Entry 5HBV (X-ray diffraction, 2.70 A resolution); this record covers chains B and C of the 4 polymer chains in the assembly.

[Chain B]
Molecule: Acetylcholine receptor subunit alpha 1
From: Mus musculus
UniProt: P04756 (ACHA_MOUSE); residues 2-211 here correspond to UniProt positions 22-231 (UniProt number = residue number + 20)
Chain sequence (212 residues; each row starts with the number of its first residue; numbering starts at 0):
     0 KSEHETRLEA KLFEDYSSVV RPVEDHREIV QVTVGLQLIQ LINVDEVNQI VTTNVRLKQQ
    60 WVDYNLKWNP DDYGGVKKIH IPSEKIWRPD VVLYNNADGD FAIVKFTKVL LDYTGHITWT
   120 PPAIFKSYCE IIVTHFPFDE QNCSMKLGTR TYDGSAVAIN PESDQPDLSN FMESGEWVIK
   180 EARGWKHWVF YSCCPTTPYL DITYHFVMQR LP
Construct notes: expression tag (0-1); engineered mutation E8 (Val28 in P04756), R149 (Trp169 in P04756), A155 (Val175 in P04756)
Disulfide bonds: C128-C142, C192-C193
Covalent attachments: glycan linked to N141
Swiss-Prot annotation at these positions:
  - glycosylation: N141 (N-linked (GlcNAc...) asparagine)

[Chain C]
Molecule: Fab35, Light Chain
From: Rattus norvegicus
Chain sequence (213 residues; row label = number of the first residue in the row):
     1 DIVITQSPSL LSASVGDRVT LTCKGSQNID NYLAWYQQKL GEAPKLLIYK TNSLQTGIPS
    61 RFSGSGSGTD YTLTISSLHS EDLATYYCYQ YINGYTFGTG TKLELKRADA APTVSIFPPS
   121 TEQLATGGAS VVCLMNNFYP RDISVKWKID GTERRDGVLD SVTDQDSKDS TYSMSSTLSL
   181 TKADYESHNL YTCEVVHKTS SSPVVKSFNR NEC
Not modelled in the structure: 212-213
Disulfide bonds: C23-C88, C133-C193

[How chain B and chain C interact]
Pairs across the interface (13; chain B residue first):
  K66(B) - D30(C)  salt bridge
  K66(B) - Y32(C)
  W67(B) - I92(C)
  N68(B) - Y91(C)  hydrogen bond (side chain-backbone)
  N68(B) - I92(C)
  N68(B) - N93(C)
  N68(B) - G94(C)  hydrogen bond (side chain-backbone)
  N68(B) - Y95(C)
  P69(B) - I92(C)
  D70(B) - D1(C)
  D70(B) - G94(C)
  D71(B) - Y95(C)  hydrogen bond
  Y112(B) - N93(C)
Interface residues without a listed pair, chain B (9 interface residues in all): E23, Y63
Interface residues without a listed pair, chain C (9 interface residues in all): K50
Interface features reported in the paper:
  - pairs named by the authors: N68(B)-Y91(C) (hydrogen bond)
  - epitope / paratope residues, chain B: N68(B)

[Overview]
The chain B/chain C interface involves 9 residues from each chain, with 3 hydrogen bonds and 1 salt bridge.
Polar pairs include K66(B)-D30(C), N68(B)-Y91(C) and N68(B)-G94(C). The paper describes a hydrogen bond
between N68(B) and Y91(C). The paper reports the epitope/paratope residue N68(B).
Here chain B is Acetylcholine receptor subunit alpha 1 (Mus musculus) and chain C is Fab35, Light Chain
(Rattus norvegicus). Entry 5HBV (Complex structure of Fab35 and mouse nAChR alpha1) was determined by X-ray
diffraction, deposited together with 5HBT.
